4LEY - chains C and E of the 6 polymer chains in the assembly; structure by X-ray diffraction, 2.50 A resolution.

[Chain C]
Molecule: Cyclic GMP-AMP synthase
Source organism: Mus musculus
Notes: EC 2.7.7.-; fragment: Catalytic domain
Reference sequence: Q8C6L5 (CGAS_MOUSE); numbering as in UniProt (aligned over 142-507)
Sequence (366 residues; each row starts with the number of its first residue):
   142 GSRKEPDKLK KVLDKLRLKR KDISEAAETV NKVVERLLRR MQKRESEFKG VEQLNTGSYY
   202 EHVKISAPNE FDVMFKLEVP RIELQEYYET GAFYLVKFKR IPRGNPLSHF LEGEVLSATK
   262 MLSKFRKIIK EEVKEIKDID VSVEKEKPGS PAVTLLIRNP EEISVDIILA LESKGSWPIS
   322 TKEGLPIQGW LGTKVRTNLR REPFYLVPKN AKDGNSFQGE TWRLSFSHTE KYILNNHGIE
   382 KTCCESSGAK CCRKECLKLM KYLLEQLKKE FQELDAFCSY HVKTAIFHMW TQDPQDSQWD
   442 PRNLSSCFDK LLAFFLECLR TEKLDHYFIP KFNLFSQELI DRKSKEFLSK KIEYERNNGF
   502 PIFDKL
Disordered / not traced: 142-148
Ion coordination: Zn2+: His-378, Cys-384, Cys-385, Cys-392
UniProt features mapped onto this chain:
  - region: Lys-372 to Lys-395 (DNA-binding)
  - motif: Leu-154 to Leu-159 (Nuclear export signal), Asp-281 to Ser-291 (Nuclear localization signal)
  - binding site (GTP): Thr-197, Asp-307, Arg-364 to Glu-371
  - binding site (ATP): Ser-199, Glu-371, Lys-402, Ser-420 to Lys-424
  - binding site (Mg(2+)): Glu-211, Asp-213, Asp-307
  - binding site (2',3'-cGAMP): Asp-213, Gly-290, Asp-307, Lys-350, Arg-364 to Ser-366
  - binding site (Zn(2+)): His-378, Cys-384, Cys-385, Cys-392
  - site: Arg-241 (Arginine-anchor), Asp-307, Ile-308 (Cleavage)
  - modified residue: Lys-156 (N6-lactoyllysine), Glu-176 (PolyADP-ribosyl glutamic acid), Ser-199 (Phosphoserine), Tyr-201 (Phosphotyrosine), Glu-272 (5-glutamyl polyglutamate), Ser-291 (Phosphoserine), Glu-302 (5-glutamyl glutamate), Lys-372 (N6-acetyllysine), Lys-382 (N6-acetyllysine), Lys-402 (N6-acetyllysine), Ser-420 (Phosphoserine), Lys-491 (N6-methyllysine)
  - lipidation (S-palmitoyl cysteine): Cys-392, Cys-393, Cys-459
  - cross-link (Glycyl lysine isopeptide (Lys-Gly)): Lys-217 (interchain with G-Cter in SUMO), Lys-271 (interchain with G-Cter in ubiquitin), Lys-335 (interchain with G-Cter in SUMO), Lys-372 (interchain with G-Cter in SUMO), Lys-382 (interchain with G-Cter in SUMO), Lys-399 (interchain with G-Cter in ubiquitin), Lys-402 (interchain with G-Cter in ubiquitin), Lys-409 (interchain with G-Cter in ubiquitin), Lys-410 (interchain with G-Cter in ubiquitin), Lys-464 (interchain with G-Cter in SUMO)
  - mutagenesis: Lys-156 (K156Q: Mimics lactylation; knockin mice show higher mortality following HSV-1 infection), Asn-172 (N172K: Induces alteration of the DNA-binding surface and leads to decreased synthesis of cyclic GMP-AMP (cGAMP); when associated with L-180), Glu-176 (E176A: Abolished poly-ADP-ribosylation by PARP1, stimulating interferon production in knockin mice), Arg-180 (R180L: Induces alteration of the DNA-binding surface and leads to decreased synthesis of cyclic GMP-AMP (cGAMP); when associated with K-182), Gly-198 (G198A: Abolishes stimulation of interferon production; when associated with A-199), Ser-199 (S199A: Abolishes stimulation of interferon production; when associated with A-199), Tyr-201 (Y201E: Phosphomimetic mutant; reduced translocation to the nucleus following treatment with etoposide), Glu-211 to Asp-213 (Abolished nucleotidyltransferase activity. Does not affect nuclear localization and tethering to chromatin), Glu-211 (E211A: Abolishes ability to promote type-I interferon production), Asp-213 (D213A: Abolishes ability to promote type-I interferon production), Lys-217 (K217R: Reduced sumoylation), Arg-222 (R222E: Impaired tethering to chromatin, leading to constitutive activation in the absence of DNA), 31 further mutagenesis entries in UniProt
What the authors report for this chain:
  - binding site for 18 bp dsDNA: Lys-151, Ser-165, Ala-168, Asn-196, Tyr-200, Arg-222, Arg-342, Lys-372
  - binding site for 18 bp dsDNA: Arg-158, Lys-160, Arg-161, Arg-180, Lys-184, His-203, Lys-335, Thr-338, Lys-395
  - mutagenesis - K151E, R158E, K160E, R161E, K162E, S165E, R180E, R222E (more than 50%), K240E (more than 50%), K315E, K323E (more than 50%), K372E, K395E: decreased catalytic activity
  - mutagenesis - K184E: unchanged catalytic activity
  - mutagenesis - K335E, R342E, K382A, E386A: abolished catalytic activity
  - mutagenesis - R158E, K372E, K382A, E386A, K395E: decreased signaling
  - mutagenesis - K184E, R222E, K240E, R342E: unchanged signaling
  - mutagenesis - R222E/R342E, K335E: abolished signaling
  - mutagenesis - K151E, R158E, K160E, K162E, S165E, R180E, K184E, R222E, K240E, K315E, K323E, K335E, R342E, K372E, K382A, K395E: decreased binding to DNA
  - mutagenesis - E386A: unchanged binding to DNA
  - catalytic residues: Asp-213, Asp-307 (proposed by the authors, not directly observed)

[Chain E]
Molecule: 18 bp dsDNA
Sequence (18 nucleotides; row label = number of the first residue in the row):
     1 ATCTGTACAT GTACAGAT

[Chain C / chain E interface]
Contacting residue pairs (6):
  Thr-334(C) / DA13(E)  phosphate contact
  Lys-335(C) / DA13(E)  phosphate contact
  Lys-335(C) / DC14(E)  salt bridge to the phosphate
  Thr-338(C) / DT12(E)  hydrogen bond to the phosphate
  Thr-338(C) / DA13(E)  hydrogen bond to the phosphate
  Arg-342(C) / DG11(E)  base contact
Interface residues without a listed pair, chain C (5 interface residues in all): Lys-323

[Summary]
5 residues of chain C face 4 of chain E across their interface; the contacts include 2 hydrogen bonds and 1
salt bridge. Polar contacts include Thr-338(C)/DT12(E), Thr-338(C)/DA13(E) and Lys-335(C)/DC14(E). From the
paper: catalytic residues Asp-213(C) and Asp-307(C); K151E, R158E and K160E of chain C, among others, reduce
binding to DNA; 19 substitutions were tested in all.
Here chain C is Cyclic GMP-AMP synthase (Mus musculus) and chain E is 18 bp dsDNA. Entry 4LEY (Structure of
mouse cGAS bound to 18 bp DNA) was determined by X-ray diffraction, deposited together with 4LEV, 4LEW and
4LEZ.
